PDB entry 7XDT | electron microscopy, 3.31 A resolution | chains B and J of the 10 polymer chains in the assembly

Chain B (and J):
Molecule: Gem-associated protein 5
Organism: Homo sapiens
Notes: chain J of this document is another copy of the same molecule, construct and numbering; everything in this record applies to it too
Reference sequence: Q8TEQ6 (GEMI5_HUMAN); numbering as in UniProt (aligned over 841-1508)
Chain sequence (671 residues; row label = number of the first residue in the row):
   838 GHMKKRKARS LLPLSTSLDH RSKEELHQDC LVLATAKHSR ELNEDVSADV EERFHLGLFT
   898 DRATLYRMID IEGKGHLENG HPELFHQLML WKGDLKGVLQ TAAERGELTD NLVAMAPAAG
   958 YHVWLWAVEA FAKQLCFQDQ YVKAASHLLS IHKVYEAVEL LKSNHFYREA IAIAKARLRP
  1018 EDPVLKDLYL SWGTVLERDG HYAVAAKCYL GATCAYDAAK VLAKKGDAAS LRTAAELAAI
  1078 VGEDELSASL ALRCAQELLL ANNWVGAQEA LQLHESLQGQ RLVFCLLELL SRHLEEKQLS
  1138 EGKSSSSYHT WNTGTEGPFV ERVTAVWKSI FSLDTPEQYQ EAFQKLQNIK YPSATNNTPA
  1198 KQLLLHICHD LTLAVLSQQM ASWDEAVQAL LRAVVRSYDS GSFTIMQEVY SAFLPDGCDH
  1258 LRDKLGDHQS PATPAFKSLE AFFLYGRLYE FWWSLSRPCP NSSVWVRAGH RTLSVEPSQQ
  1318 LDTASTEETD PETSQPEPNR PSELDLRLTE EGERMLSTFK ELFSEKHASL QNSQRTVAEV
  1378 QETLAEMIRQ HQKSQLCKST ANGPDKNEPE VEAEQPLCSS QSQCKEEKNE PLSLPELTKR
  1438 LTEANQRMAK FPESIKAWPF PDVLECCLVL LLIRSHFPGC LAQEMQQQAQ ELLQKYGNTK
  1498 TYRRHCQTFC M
Not modelled in the structure: 838-846, 877-883, 1133-1154, 1294-1345, 1392-1429, 1497-1508
Sequence notes: expression tag (838-840)
UniProt features mapped onto this chain:
  - modified residue: S847 (Phosphoserine)
  - natural variant: H913 (H913R: In NEDCAM), H923 (H923P: In NEDCAM; uncertain significance), L925 (L925F: In NEDCAM; uncertain significance), Y958 (Y958H: In NEDCAM; uncertain significance), I988 (I988F: In NEDCAM), S1000 (S1000P: In NEDCAM; uncertain significance), A1007 (A1007T: In NEDCAM; uncertain significance), D1019 (D1019E: In NEDCAM; uncertain significance), L1068 (L1068P: In NEDCAM), L1119 (L1119S: In NEDCAM; uncertain significance), Y1282 (Y1282H: In NEDCAM; uncertain significance), Y1286 (Y1286C: In NEDCAM; Y1286N: In NEDCAM), 2 further natural variant entries in UniProt
From the paper describing this entry:
  - self-association interface (contacts with another copy of this molecule); pairs are residue here / residue on that copy: Y1286-I1385 (hydrophobic contact), Q1378-S1472, L1381-L1465 (hydrophobic contact), M1384-L1465, H1388-L1461 (hydrophobic contact), V1466-I1385 (hydrophobic contact), L1468-L1381 (hydrophobic contact), L1469-L1381 (hydrophobic contact), L1490-L1431 (hydrophobic contact)
  - mutagenesis - L1469H: unchanged binding to decamer
  - mutagenesis - A951E (5-fold), L1381D/M1384D/I1385D, L1468D/L1469D: decreased binding to SL1
  - mutagenesis - L1469H: unchanged binding to SL1 RNA
  - disease-associated variants - H923P, I988F, S1000P, A1007T, R1016C, D1019E, L1119S, D1264P, Y1282H, Y1286C, Y1286N, L1367P: decreased stability (proposed by the authors, not directly observed)
  - mutagenesis - R1035A/K1061A/K1062A/R1090A: decreased binding to SL1 RNA

Chain B / chain J interface:
Pairs across the interface (18):
  Q1378(B) with L1469(J); S1472(J); H1473(J), hydrogen bond
  L1381(B) with L1468(J), hydrophobic; L1469(J)
  M1384(B) with L1465(J), hydrophobic
  I1385(B) with L1465(J), hydrophobic; V1466(J), hydrophobic
  H1388(B) with D1459(J), salt bridge; L1461(J)
  Q1389(B) with E1462(J), hydrogen bond
  L1431(B) with Q1487(J); L1490(J), hydrophobic
  P1432(B) with Q1487(J)
  T1435(B) with Q1483(J); Q1487(J)
  L1438(B) with S1472(J)
  N1442(B) with P1475(J)
Also at the interface, not in a pair above, chain B (12 interface residues in all): T1439
Also at the interface, not in a pair above, chain J (19 interface residues in all): Y1286, R1372, F1474, G1476, L1478, Q1491
Interface features reported in the paper:
  - hot spots on chain B (mutagenesis) - L1381D/M1384D/I1385D: abolished binding to intact decamer
  - hot spots on chain J (mutagenesis) - L1468D/L1469D: abolished binding to intact decamer

In short:
12 residues of chain B face 19 of chain J across their interface; the contacts include 2 hydrogen bonds and 1
salt bridge. Polar contacts include H1388(B)-D1459(J), Q1378(B)-H1473(J) and Q1389(B)-E1462(J). From the
paper: H923P, I988F and S1000P of chain B, among others, reduce stability; a self-association interface
involving Y1286(B), Q1378(B) and L1381(B) among others; 18 substitutions were tested in all.
Both chains are Gem-associated protein 5 (Homo sapiens). Entry 7XDT (Structural basis for Gemin5
decamer-mediated mRNA binding) was determined by electron microscopy, deposited together with 7XGR.
